Entry 8U29 (electron microscopy, 2.80 A resolution); this record covers chains A and C of the 3 polymer chains in the assembly.

Chain A (and C):
Name: PRD-0038 Spike glycoprotein
From: Sarbecovirus sp
Notes: chain C of this document is another copy of the same molecule, construct and numbering; everything in this record applies to it too
Sequence (1280 residues; row label = number of the first residue in the row; numbers below 1 keep their minus sign (Met-16 is residue -16)):
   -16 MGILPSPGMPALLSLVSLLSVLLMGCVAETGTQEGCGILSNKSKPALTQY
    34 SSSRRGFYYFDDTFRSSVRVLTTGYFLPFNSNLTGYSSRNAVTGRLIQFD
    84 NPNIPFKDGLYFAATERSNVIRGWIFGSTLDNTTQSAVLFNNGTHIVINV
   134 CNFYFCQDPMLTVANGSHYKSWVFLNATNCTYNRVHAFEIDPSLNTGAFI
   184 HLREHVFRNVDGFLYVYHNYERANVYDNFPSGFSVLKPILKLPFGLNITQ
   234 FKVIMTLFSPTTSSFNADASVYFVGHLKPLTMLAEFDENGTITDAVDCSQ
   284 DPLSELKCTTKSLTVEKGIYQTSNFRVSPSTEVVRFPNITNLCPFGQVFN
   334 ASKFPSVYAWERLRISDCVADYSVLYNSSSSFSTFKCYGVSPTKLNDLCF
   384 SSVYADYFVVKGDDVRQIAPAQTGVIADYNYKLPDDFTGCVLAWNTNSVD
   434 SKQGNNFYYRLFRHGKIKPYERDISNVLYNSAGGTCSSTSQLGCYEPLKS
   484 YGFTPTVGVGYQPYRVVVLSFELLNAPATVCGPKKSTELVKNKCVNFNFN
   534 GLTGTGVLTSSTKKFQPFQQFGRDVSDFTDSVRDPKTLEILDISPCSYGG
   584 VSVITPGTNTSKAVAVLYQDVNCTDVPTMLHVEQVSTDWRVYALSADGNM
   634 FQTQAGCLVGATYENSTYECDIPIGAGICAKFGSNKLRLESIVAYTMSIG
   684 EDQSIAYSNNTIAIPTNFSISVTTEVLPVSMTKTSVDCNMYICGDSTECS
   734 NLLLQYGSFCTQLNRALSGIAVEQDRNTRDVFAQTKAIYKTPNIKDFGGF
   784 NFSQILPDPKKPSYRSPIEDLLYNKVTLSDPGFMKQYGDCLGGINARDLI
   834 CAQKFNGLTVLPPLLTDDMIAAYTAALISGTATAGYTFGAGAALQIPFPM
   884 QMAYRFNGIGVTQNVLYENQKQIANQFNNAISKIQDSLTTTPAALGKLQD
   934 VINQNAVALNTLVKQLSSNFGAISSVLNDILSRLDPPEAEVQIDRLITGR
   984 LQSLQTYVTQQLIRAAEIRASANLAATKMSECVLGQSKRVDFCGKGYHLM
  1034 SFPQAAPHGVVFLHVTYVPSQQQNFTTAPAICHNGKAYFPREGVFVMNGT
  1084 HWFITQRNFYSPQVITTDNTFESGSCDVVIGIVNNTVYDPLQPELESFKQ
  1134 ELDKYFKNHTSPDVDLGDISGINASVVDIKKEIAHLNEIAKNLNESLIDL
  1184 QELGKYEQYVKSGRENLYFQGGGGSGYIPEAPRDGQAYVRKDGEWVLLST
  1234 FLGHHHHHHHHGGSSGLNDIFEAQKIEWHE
Not modelled in the structure: -16 to 17, 667-673, 812-830, 1126-1263
Cystine bridges: Cys19-Cys139, Cys134-Cys163, Cys281-Cys291, Cys326-Cys351, Cys370-Cys423, Cys382-Cys514, Cys469-Cys477, Cys527-Cys579, Cys606-Cys640, Cys653-Cys662, Cys721-Cys743, Cys726-Cys732, Cys1015-Cys1026, Cys1065-Cys1109
Covalently attached groups: N-acetylglucosamine (NAG) linked to Asn24, Asn65, Asn115, Asn125, Asn148, Asn159, Asn162, Asn272, Asn321, Asn333, Asn360, Asn592, Asn605, Asn648, Asn692, Asn700, Asn784, Asn1057, Asn1081, Asn1117; glycan linked to Asn230
Reported in the primary citation:
  - post-translational modification sites: Asn333, Asn360
  - conformationally variable residues (helix shift, side-chain flip): Asp354 to Tyr359

How chain A and chain C interact:
Contacting residue pairs (147; chain A residue first):
  Phe47(A) - Asn508(C)
  Phe47(A) - Gln549(C)
  Phe47(A) - Gln552(C)
  Thr116(A) - Ser458(C)
  Thr116(A) - Val460(C)
  Gln118(A) - Ile457(C)
  Asp194(A) - Pro452(C)
  Asp194(A) - Tyr453(C)
  Gly195(A) - Pro452(C)
  Gly195(A) - Tyr453(C)
  Phe196(A) - Tyr387(C)  hydrophobic
  Lys224(A) - Glu505(C)  salt bridge
  Pro226(A) - Arg345(C)
  Phe227(A) - Arg455(C)  hydrogen bond (backbone-side chain)
  Gly228(A) - Tyr453(C)
  Gly228(A) - Glu454(C)
  Gly228(A) - Arg455(C)  hydrogen bond (backbone-backbone)
  Tyr359(A) - Gly407(C)  hydrogen bond (side chain-backbone)
  Tyr359(A) - Val408(C)  hydrophobic
  Tyr359(A) - Asp411(C)  hydrogen bond
  Tyr359(A) - Tyr412(C)  hydrophobic
  Tyr359(A) - Leu444(C)
  Asn360(A) - Phe445(C)
  Ser364(A) - Lys394(C)
  Phe365(A) - Arg399(C)  hydrogen bond (backbone-side chain)
  Ser366(A) - Asp396(C)
  Ser366(A) - Arg399(C)
  Phe368(A) - Arg399(C)
  Thr376(A) - Ala404(C)
  Asp418(A) - Pro969(C)
  Ser718(A) - Gln304(C)  hydrogen bond
  Met723(A) - Ser580(C)
  Asp728(A) - Gly537(C)
  Asp728(A) - Thr538(C)  hydrogen bond (side chain-backbone)
  Gln738(A) - Ser951(C)
  Gln738(A) - Asn952(C)  hydrogen bond
  Gln738(A) - Phe953(C)  hydrogen bond (backbone-backbone)
  Tyr739(A) - Gln948(C)  hydrogen bond (backbone-side chain)
  Tyr739(A) - Ser951(C)
  Tyr739(A) - Phe953(C)  hydrophobic
  Gly740(A) - Gln948(C)
  Gly740(A) - Ser951(C)  hydrogen bond (backbone-side chain)
  Ser741(A) - Thr944(C)
  Ser741(A) - Gln948(C)  hydrogen bond (backbone-side chain)
  Phe742(A) - Gln948(C)
  Phe742(A) - Gln985(C)
  Gln745(A) - Thr944(C)
  Arg748(A) - Val940(C)
  Arg748(A) - Thr944(C)
  Lys769(A) - Ile682(C)
  Lys769(A) - Gly683(C)
  Lys769(A) - Glu684(C)
  Ala770(A) - Glu684(C)
  Ile771(A) - Ile682(C)
  Ile771(A) - Gly683(C)
  Ile771(A) - Glu684(C)  hydrogen bond (backbone-backbone)
  Ile771(A) - Asp685(C)
  Ile771(A) - Gln686(C)  hydrogen bond (backbone-backbone)
  Tyr772(A) - Gln686(C)
  Tyr772(A) - Ile688(C)  hydrophobic
  Lys773(A) - Gln686(C)  hydrogen bond (backbone-backbone)
  Phe780(A) - Tyr690(C)  hydrophobic
  Phe838(A) - Phe561(C)  hydrophobic
  Phe838(A) - Pro578(C)
  Phe838(A) - Tyr581(C)  hydrophobic
  Asn839(A) - Ser559(C)  hydrogen bond
  Leu844(A) - Gln304(C)
  Leu844(A) - Gln602(C)
  Pro845(A) - Ala638(C)  hydrophobic
  Pro846(A) - Gly658(C)
  Pro846(A) - Ala659(C)
  Leu847(A) - Pro656(C)  hydrophobic
  Leu847(A) - Gly658(C)
  Leu847(A) - Ala659(C)
  Leu847(A) - Gly660(C)  hydrogen bond (backbone-backbone)
  Leu847(A) - Cys662(C)  hydrophobic
  Leu847(A) - Met680(C)  hydrophobic
  Leu848(A) - Met680(C)  hydrophobic
  Thr849(A) - Ala659(C)
  Met852(A) - Gly660(C)
  Met852(A) - Met680(C)  hydrophobic
  Met852(A) - Ile682(C)  hydrophobic
  Ala855(A) - Ile682(C)  hydrophobic
  Tyr856(A) - Ile682(C)
  Ala865(A) - Tyr690(C)
  Thr866(A) - Ile688(C)
  Ala867(A) - Ile688(C)  hydrophobic
  Tyr869(A) - Tyr1030(C)
  Tyr869(A) - Val1051(C)
  Tyr869(A) - Pro1052(C)
  Phe871(A) - Val1023(C)  hydrophobic
  Phe871(A) - Asp1024(C)
  Phe871(A) - Lys1028(C)
  Phe871(A) - Gly1029(C)
  Phe871(A) - Tyr1030(C)
  Ala875(A) - Pro1052(C)
  Ala875(A) - Gln1055(C)
  Ala876(A) - Gln1055(C)  hydrogen bond (backbone-side chain)
  Leu877(A) - Ala696(C)
  Leu877(A) - Pro698(C)
  Leu877(A) - Gln1055(C)
  Gln878(A) - Ser691(C)  hydrogen bond (side chain-backbone)
  Gln878(A) - Thr694(C)  hydrogen bond
  Gln878(A) - Ile695(C)
  Gln878(A) - Ala696(C)  hydrogen bond (backbone-backbone)
  Pro880(A) - Tyr690(C)
  Pro880(A) - Ser691(C)
  Pro880(A) - Asn692(C)
  Pro880(A) - Thr694(C)
  Phe881(A) - Tyr690(C)  hydrogen bond (backbone-side chain)
  Pro882(A) - Tyr690(C)
  Met883(A) - Thr1060(C)
  Met883(A) - Val1077(C)  hydrophobic
  Tyr887(A) - Arg1090(C)
  Thr895(A) - Phe1104(C)
  Gln896(A) - Pro1073(C)
  Asn897(A) - Phe1072(C)
  Asn897(A) - Ser1106(C)
  Tyr900(A) - Pro1062(C)  hydrophobic
  Tyr900(A) - Phe1072(C)  hydrophobic
  Glu901(A) - Gly1107(C)
  Val946(A) - Ser559(C)
  Leu949(A) - Ser559(C)
  Ser950(A) - Val558(C)
  Ser950(A) - Asp560(C)
  Ser958(A) - Asp560(C)  hydrogen bond
  Val959(A) - Arg556(C)
  Val959(A) - Asp560(C)
  Asn961(A) - Thr536(C)  hydrogen bond (side chain-backbone)
  Asn961(A) - Gly537(C)
  Leu964(A) - Lys377(C)  hydrogen bond (backbone-side chain)
  Ser965(A) - Lys377(C)
  Ser965(A) - Leu381(C)
  Arg966(A) - Gly372(C)  hydrogen bond (side chain-backbone)
  Arg966(A) - Val373(C)
  Arg966(A) - Ser374(C)  hydrogen bond (backbone-backbone)
  Arg966(A) - Lys377(C)
  Arg966(A) - Leu506(C)
  Leu967(A) - Lys377(C)
  Asp968(A) - Ser374(C)
  Gln988(A) - Thr989(C)
  Leu995(A) - Ile996(C)  hydrophobic
  Ser1013(A) - Val1023(C)
  Ser1013(A) - Asp1024(C)
  Glu1014(A) - Arg1022(C)  salt bridge
  Glu1014(A) - Val1023(C)
  Arg1022(A) - Arg1022(C)
Also at the interface, not in a pair above, chain A (104 interface residues in all): Asp45, Thr117, Asn135, Asn162, Thr164, Asn272, Ser363, Pro375, Ala404, Val492, Gly781, Ala835, Lys837, Thr842, Gly872, Ile879, Gln903, Lys947, Val974, Thr992, Ile996, Thr1010, Leu1017, Gly1018
Also at the interface, not in a pair above, chain C (112 interface residues in all): Gln405, Thr406, Val492, Tyr494, Leu507, Gly534, Phe551, Asp557, Gly582, Asp603, Cys653, Ile661, Ser687, Ala689, Asn693, Gly954, Asp968, Arg978, Thr992, Val1111, Val1112, Ile1113

Summary:
The interface between chain A and chain C involves 104 residues on one side and 112 on the other, with 27
hydrogen bonds and 2 salt bridges. Polar pairs include Lys224(A)-Glu505(C), Glu1014(A)-Arg1022(C) and
Phe227(A)-Arg455(C). From the paper: modification sites Asn333(A) and Asn360(A); conformational variability at
Asp354(A).
Both chains are PRD-0038 Spike glycoprotein (Sarbecovirus sp). Entry 8U29 (Prefusion structure of the PRD-0038
spike glycoprotein ectodomain trimer) was determined by electron microscopy (same publication as 8U0T).
